PDB entry 4ISR | X-ray diffraction, 2.59 A resolution | chains A and D

# Chain A
Molecule: Neurotoxin
Source organism: Clostridium botulinum
Notes: fragment: Hc domain
UniProt: Q9LBR1 (Q9LBR1_CLOBO); residues 863-1284 here correspond to UniProt positions 864-1285 (UniProt number = residue number + 1)
Amino-acid sequence (431 residues; numbered 854 to 1284; the number before each row is that of its first residue):
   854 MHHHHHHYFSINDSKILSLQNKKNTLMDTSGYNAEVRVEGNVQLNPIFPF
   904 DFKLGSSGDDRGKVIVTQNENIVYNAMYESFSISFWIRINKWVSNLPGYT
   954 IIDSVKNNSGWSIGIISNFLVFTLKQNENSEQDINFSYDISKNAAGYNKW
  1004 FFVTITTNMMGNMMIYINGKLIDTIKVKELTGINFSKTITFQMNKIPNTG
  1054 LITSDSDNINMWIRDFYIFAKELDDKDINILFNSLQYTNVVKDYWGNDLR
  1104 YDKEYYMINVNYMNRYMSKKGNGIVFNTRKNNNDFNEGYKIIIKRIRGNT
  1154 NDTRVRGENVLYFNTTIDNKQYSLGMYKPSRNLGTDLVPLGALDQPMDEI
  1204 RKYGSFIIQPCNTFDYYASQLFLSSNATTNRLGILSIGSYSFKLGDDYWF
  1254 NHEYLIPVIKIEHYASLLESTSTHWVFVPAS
Unresolved in the structure: 854-862, 1052-1059
Sequence notes: expression tag (854-862)
What the authors report for this chain:
  - mutagenesis - N1185S: unchanged binding to Synaptotagmin-2 (chain D)

# Chain D
Molecule: Synaptotagmin-2
Notes: fragment: toxin binding site
UniProt: P29101 (SYT2_RAT); numbering as in UniProt (aligned over 40-60)
Amino-acid sequence (21 residues; row label = number of the first residue in the row):
    40 GESQEDMFAKLKDKFFNEINK
Unresolved in the structure: 40-41, 58-60
What the authors report for this chain:
  - conformationally variable residues (order/disorder transition): Gln-43 to Phe-54

# Chain A / chain D interface
Contacting residue pairs (27):
  Met-1179(A) with Leu-50(D), hydrophobic; Phe-54(D)
  Tyr-1180(A) with Phe-54(D)
  Lys-1181(A) with Lys-53(D); Phe-54(D); Phe-55(D); Asn-56(D); Glu-57(D), salt bridge
  Pro-1182(A) with Phe-54(D); Asn-56(D), hydrogen bond (backbone-side chain)
  Ser-1183(A) with Asn-56(D)
  Arg-1184(A) with Asn-56(D)
  Asn-1185(A) with Asn-56(D), hydrogen bond (side chain-backbone)
  Gly-1187(A) with Phe-55(D)
  Leu-1190(A) with Phe-55(D)
  Val-1191(A) with Phe-54(D), hydrophobic; Phe-55(D), hydrophobic
  Tyr-1206(A) with Lys-49(D); Leu-50(D), hydrophobic; Lys-53(D); Phe-54(D), hydrophobic
  Ser-1228(A) with Met-46(D)
  Asn-1229(A) with Met-46(D)
  Arg-1234(A) with Gln-43(D), hydrogen bond (backbone-side chain)
  Leu-1235(A) with Met-46(D), hydrophobic; Phe-47(D)
  Glu-1265(A) with Phe-47(D)
Interface residues without a listed pair, chain A (21 interface residues in all): Asp-1189, Glu-1202, Lys-1205, Leu-1226, Ile-1264
The authors on this interface:
  - specific contacts: Tyr-1180(A)/Phe-54(D) (hydrophobic contact), Lys-1181(A)/Phe-54(D) (hydrophobic contact), Lys-1181(A)/Glu-57(D) (salt bridge), Pro-1182(A)/Asn-56(D) (backbone contact), Asn-1185(A)/Asn-56(D) (hydrogen bond), Arg-1234(A)/Gln-43(D) (backbone contact), Phe-47(D)/Leu-1235(A) (hydrophobic contact), Phe-47(D)/Glu-1265(A) (hydrophobic contact), Phe-54(D)/Tyr-1206(A) (pi stacking)
  - interface residues, chain A: Met-1179(A), Val-1191(A), Leu-1226(A), Leu-1235(A), Ile-1264(A)
  - hot spots on chain A (mutagenesis) - M1179S, V1191S, I1264S: abolished binding to Synaptotagmin-2 (chain D)
  - hot spots on chain A (mutagenesis) - P1182S, L1235S (3-fold): decreased binding to Synaptotagmin-2 (chain D)
  - interface residues, chain D: Gln-43(D), Met-46(D), Phe-47(D), Leu-50(D), Phe-54(D), Phe-55(D)
  - hot spots on chain D (mutagenesis) - F54L: decreased binding to Neurotoxin (chain A) (citing earlier work)

# Summary
The interface between chain A and chain D involves 21 residues on one side and 10 on the other; the contacts
include 3 hydrogen bonds and 1 salt bridge. Among the polar pairs are Lys-1181(A)/Glu-57(D),
Pro-1182(A)/Asn-56(D) and Asn-1185(A)/Asn-56(D). The authors report hydrophobic contacts between Tyr-1180(A)
and Phe-54(D), Lys-1181(A) and Phe-54(D) and Phe-47(D) and Leu-1235(A) among others; a salt bridge between
Lys-1181(A) and Glu-57(D); backbone contacts between Pro-1182(A) and Asn-56(D) and Arg-1234(A) and Gln-43(D).
From the paper: M1179S, V1191S and I1264S of chain A abolish binding to Synaptotagmin-2 (chain D); interface
residues Met-1179(A), Val-1191(A) and Gln-43(D) among others; 7 substitutions were tested in all.
Chain A is Neurotoxin (Clostridium botulinum) and chain D is Synaptotagmin-2; the structure, Binding domain of
Botulinum neurotoxin DC in complex with rat synaptotagmin II, was determined by X-ray diffraction, deposited
together with 4ISQ.
